PDB entry 6B0J | X-ray diffraction, 2.50 A resolution | chains B and C of the 3 polymer chains in the assembly

== Chain B (and C) ==
Name: Iota-carrageenan sulfatase
Notes: chain C of this document is another copy of the same molecule, construct and numbering; everything in this record applies to it too
Sequence (452 residues; each row starts with the number of its first residue):
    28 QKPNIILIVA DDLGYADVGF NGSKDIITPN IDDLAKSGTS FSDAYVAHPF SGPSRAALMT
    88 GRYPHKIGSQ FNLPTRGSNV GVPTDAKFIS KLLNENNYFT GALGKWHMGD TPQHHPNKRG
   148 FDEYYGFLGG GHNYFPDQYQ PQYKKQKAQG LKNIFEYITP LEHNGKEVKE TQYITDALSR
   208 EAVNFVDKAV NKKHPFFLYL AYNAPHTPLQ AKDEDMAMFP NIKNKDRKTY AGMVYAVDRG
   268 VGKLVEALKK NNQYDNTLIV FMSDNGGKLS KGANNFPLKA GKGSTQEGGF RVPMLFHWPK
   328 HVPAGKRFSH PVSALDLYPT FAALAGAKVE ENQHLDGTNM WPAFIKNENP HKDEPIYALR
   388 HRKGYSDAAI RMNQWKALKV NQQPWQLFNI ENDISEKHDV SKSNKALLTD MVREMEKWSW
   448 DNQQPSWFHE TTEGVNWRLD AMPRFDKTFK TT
Disordered / not traced: 479
Bound ions: Ca2+: Asp38, Asp39, Asp291, Asn292 (together with 4-O-sulfo-beta-D-galactopyranose)
Small-molecule neighbours: 3,6-anhydro-D-galactose / 3,6-anhydro-2-O-sulfo-galactose / 4-O-sulfo-beta-D-galactopyranose: Asp38, Asp39, Pro76, Phe77, Ser78, Asn99, Lys132, His134, Gly157, Gly158, Phe182, Tyr184, His233, Thr234, Pro235, Asp291, Asn292, Lys309, Gly310, Arg387, Arg389, Lys390, His456, Glu457, Glu460

== Interface between chain B and chain C ==
Residue-residue contacts (36; chain B residue first):
  Pro101(B) - Trp447(C)
  Arg103(B) - Arg440(C)
  Arg103(B) - Glu443(C)  salt bridge
  Gly104(B) - Lys444(C)
  Gly104(B) - Trp447(C)
  Ser105(B) - Lys444(C)
  Ser105(B) - Trp447(C)
  Asn106(B) - Lys444(C)
  Asn106(B) - Trp445(C)
  Asn106(B) - Asp448(C)
  Val107(B) - Trp447(C)
  Val107(B) - Asp448(C)
  Gln140(B) - Asn359(C)
  Gln140(B) - His361(C)
  Leu178(B) - Asp437(C)
  Lys179(B) - Asp380(C)  hydrogen bond (side chain-backbone)
  Lys179(B) - Glu381(C)  salt bridge
  Lys179(B) - Asp437(C)  hydrogen bond (backbone-side chain)
  Lys179(B) - Glu441(C)
  Asn180(B) - Asp437(C)  hydrogen bond (backbone-side chain)
  Asn180(B) - Arg440(C)
  Asn180(B) - Glu441(C)  hydrogen bond
  Phe455(B) - Trp447(C)
  Glu457(B) - Trp447(C)
  Thr458(B) - Glu443(C)  hydrogen bond
  Thr458(B) - Trp447(C)
  Thr458(B) - Phe472(C)
  Thr458(B) - Asp473(C)
  Thr459(B) - Asp473(C)
  Val462(B) - Pro470(C)
  Val462(B) - Arg471(C)
  Val462(B) - Asp473(C)
  Arg465(B) - Ala468(C)  hydrogen bond (side chain-backbone)
  Arg465(B) - Met469(C)
  Arg465(B) - Pro470(C)  hydrogen bond (side chain-backbone)
  Leu466(B) - Ala468(C)
Interface residues without a listed pair, chain B (20 interface residues in all): Gln176, Gly177, Trp454
Interface residues without a listed pair, chain C (19 interface residues in all): Ala433

== Summary ==
20 residues of chain B face 19 of chain C across their interface; the contacts include 7 hydrogen bonds and 2
salt bridges. Among the polar pairs are Arg103(B)-Glu443(C), Lys179(B)-Glu381(C) and Lys179(B)-Asp380(C).
Chain B binds 3,6-anhydro-D-galactose / 3,6-anhydro-2-O-sulfo-galactose / 4-O-sulfo-beta-D-galactopyranose.
Chain B and chain C are both Iota-carrageenan sulfatase; the structure, Crystal structure of Ps i-CgsB in
complex with k-i-k-neocarrahexaose, was determined by X-ray diffraction, deposited together with 6B0K, 6B1V
and 6BIA.
